PDB entry 7LIY | electron microscopy, 2.80 A resolution | chains B and C of the 3 polymer chains in the assembly

Chain B (and C):
Name: B-phycoerythrin beta chain
From: Porphyridium purpureum
Notes: chain C of this document is another copy of the same molecule, construct and numbering; everything in this record applies to it too
UniProt: P11393 (PHEB_PORPP); residues 1-177 here = UniProt positions 1-177
Amino-acid sequence (177 residues; each row starts with the number of its first residue):
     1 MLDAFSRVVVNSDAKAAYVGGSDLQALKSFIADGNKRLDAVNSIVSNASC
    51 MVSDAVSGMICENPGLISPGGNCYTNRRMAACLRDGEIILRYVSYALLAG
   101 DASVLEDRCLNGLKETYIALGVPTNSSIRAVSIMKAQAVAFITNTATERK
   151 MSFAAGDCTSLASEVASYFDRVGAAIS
Modified positions: Asn72 (N-methyl asparagine; MEN)
Swiss-Prot annotation at these positions:
  - binding site (phycourobilin): Cys50, Cys61
  - binding site ((2R,3E)-phycoerythrobilin): Cys82, Cys158
  - modified residue: Asn72 (N4-methylasparagine)
Covalent attachments: phycoerythrobilin (PEB) linked to Cys50, Cys158
Small-molecule neighbours:
  - phycoerythrobilin (PEB), molecule 1: Leu24, Lys28, Asn35, Lys36, Leu38, Asp39, Ala40, Asn42, Ile142, Thr143, Asn144, Phe153, Ala154, Ala155, Gly156, Asp157, Leu161
  - phycoerythrobilin (PEB), molecule 2: Asn47, Met51, Asp54, Ser57, Gly58, Cys61, Glu62, Arg129, Ile133, Ala136, Gln137, Ala140, Phe141, Thr145, Ala146, Thr147, Glu148, Arg149
  - phycoerythrobilin (PEB), molecule 3: Met59, Leu66, Asn72, Cys73, Arg77, Arg78, Ala81, Cys82, Arg84, Asp85, Ile88, Ile89, Tyr92, Arg108, Cys109, Leu113, Thr116, Leu120, Val122, Pro123, Ser126, Ser127, Ala130

Interface between chain B and chain C:
Residue-residue contacts - 5 pairs, chain B then chain C:
  Asn76(B) - Ala119(C)  hydrogen bond (side chain-backbone)
  Glu148(B) - Val10(C)
  Arg149(B) - Val10(C)
  Arg149(B) - Asn11(C)  hydrogen bond
  Lys150(B) - Arg7(C)  hydrogen bond (backbone-side chain)
Other interface residues (no listed pair), chain B (5 interface residues in all): Met151

Summary:
Chain B and chain C form an interface of 5 and 4 residues respectively; the contacts include 3 hydrogen bonds.
Polar contacts include Asn76(B)-Ala119(C), Arg149(B)-Asn11(C) and Lys150(B)-Arg7(C). Chain B binds
phycoerythrobilin. Covalently linked phycoerythrobilin: at Cys50(B) and Cys158(B).
Both chains are B-phycoerythrin beta chain (Porphyridium purpureum). Entry 7LIY (CaRSP2 and scaffolded
phycoerythrin beta subunits from the phycobilisome of Porphyridium purpureum) was determined by electron
microscopy (same publication as 7LIX, 7LIZ and 7LJ0).
